PDB entry 5CCH | X-ray diffraction, 3.60 A resolution | chains A and B of the 6 polymer chains in the assembly

[Chain A]
Molecule: Vesicle-associated membrane protein 2
Source organism: Rattus norvegicus
UniProtKB: P63045 (VAMP2_RAT); residue numbers follow UniProt; this construct covers 28-89
Amino-acid sequence (63 residues; numbered 27 to 89; the number before each row is that of its first residue):
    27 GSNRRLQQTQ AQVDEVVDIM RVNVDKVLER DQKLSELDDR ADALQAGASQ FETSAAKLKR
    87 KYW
Construct notes: expression tag (27)
Curated features (UniProtKB/Swiss-Prot):
  - site ((Microbial infection) Cleavage): Q58, K59, K59, L60, R66, A67, Q76, F77, A81, A82

[Chain B]
Molecule: Syntaxin-1A
Source organism: Rattus norvegicus
UniProtKB: P32851 (STX1A_RAT); residue numbers follow UniProt; this construct covers 191-256
Amino-acid sequence (67 residues; numbered 190 to 256; the number before each row is that of its first residue):
   190 MALSEIETRH SEIIKLENSI RELHDMFMDM AMLVESQGEM IDRIEYNVEH AVDYVERAVS
   250 DTKKAVK
Construct notes: initiating methionine (190)
Curated features (UniProtKB/Swiss-Prot):
  - site: K253, A254 (Microbial infection: Cleavage)
  - cross-link (Glycyl lysine isopeptide (Lys-Gly)): K252 (interchain with G-Cter in SUMO), K253 (interchain with G-Cter in SUMO), K256 (interchain with G-Cter in SUMO)

[How chain A and chain B interact]
Contacting residue pairs (52):
  S28(A) - R198(B)  hydrogen bond
  L32(A) - R198(B)
  Q36(A) - K204(B)
  Q36(A) - L205(B)  hydrogen bond (side chain-backbone)
  Q36(A) - S208(B)  hydrogen bond
  V39(A) - L205(B)  hydrophobic
  V39(A) - S208(B)
  V39(A) - I209(B)  hydrophobic
  V42(A) - L212(B)  hydrophobic
  V43(A) - S208(B)
  V43(A) - E211(B)
  V43(A) - L212(B)  hydrophobic
  V43(A) - M215(B)
  M46(A) - L212(B)  hydrophobic
  M46(A) - M215(B)  hydrophobic
  M46(A) - F216(B)  hydrophobic
  R47(A) - E211(B)  salt bridge
  R47(A) - M215(B)
  N49(A) - M219(B)
  V50(A) - M219(B)
  V53(A) - L222(B)  hydrophobic
  V53(A) - V223(B)  hydrophobic
  V53(A) - Q226(B)  hydrogen bond (backbone-side chain)
  R56(A) - Q226(B)  hydrogen bond
  R56(A) - I230(B)
  D57(A) - Q226(B)  hydrogen bond
  D57(A) - M229(B)
  L60(A) - Q226(B)
  L60(A) - I230(B)  hydrophobic
  L60(A) - I233(B)
  L63(A) - I233(B)  hydrophobic
  D64(A) - R232(B)  salt bridge
  D64(A) - I233(B)
  D64(A) - N236(B)
  A67(A) - N236(B)
  D68(A) - N236(B)
  Q71(A) - N236(B)
  Q71(A) - A240(B)
  Q71(A) - Y243(B)
  A74(A) - A240(B)
  A74(A) - Y243(B)
  A74(A) - V244(B)  hydrophobic
  S75(A) - Y243(B)
  F77(A) - A247(B)  hydrophobic
  E78(A) - Y243(B)
  E78(A) - R246(B)  salt bridge
  E78(A) - A247(B)
  A81(A) - A247(B)
  A81(A) - D250(B)
  A82(A) - D250(B)
  K85(A) - D250(B)  salt bridge
  W89(A) - K253(B)
Also at the interface, not in a pair above, chain A (33 interface residues in all): T35, D40, S61, L70, L84, Y88
Also at the interface, not in a pair above, chain B (32 interface residues in all): E201, I202, V237, H239, T251, A254, K256

[Summary]
33 residues of chain A and 32 residues of chain B are in contact; the contacts include 6 hydrogen bonds and 4
salt bridges. Polar contacts include R47(A)-E211(B), D64(A)-R232(B) and E78(A)-R246(B).
Chain A is Vesicle-associated membrane protein 2 and chain B is Syntaxin-1A, both from Rattus norvegicus; the
structure, Structure of the Ca2+-bound synaptotagmin-1 SNARE complex (short unit cell form), was determined by
X-ray diffraction, deposited together with 5CCG, 5CCI and 5CCJ.
